Entry 7UJK (X-ray diffraction, 2.43 A resolution); this record covers chains A and H of the 4 polymer chains in the assembly.

[Chain A]
Molecule: Integrin alpha-IIb heavy chain
Source organism: Homo sapiens
Reference sequence: P08514 (ITA2B_HUMAN); residues 1-457 here correspond to UniProt positions 32-488 (UniProt number = residue number + 31)
Sequence (457 residues; numbered 1 to 457; the number before each row is that of its first residue):
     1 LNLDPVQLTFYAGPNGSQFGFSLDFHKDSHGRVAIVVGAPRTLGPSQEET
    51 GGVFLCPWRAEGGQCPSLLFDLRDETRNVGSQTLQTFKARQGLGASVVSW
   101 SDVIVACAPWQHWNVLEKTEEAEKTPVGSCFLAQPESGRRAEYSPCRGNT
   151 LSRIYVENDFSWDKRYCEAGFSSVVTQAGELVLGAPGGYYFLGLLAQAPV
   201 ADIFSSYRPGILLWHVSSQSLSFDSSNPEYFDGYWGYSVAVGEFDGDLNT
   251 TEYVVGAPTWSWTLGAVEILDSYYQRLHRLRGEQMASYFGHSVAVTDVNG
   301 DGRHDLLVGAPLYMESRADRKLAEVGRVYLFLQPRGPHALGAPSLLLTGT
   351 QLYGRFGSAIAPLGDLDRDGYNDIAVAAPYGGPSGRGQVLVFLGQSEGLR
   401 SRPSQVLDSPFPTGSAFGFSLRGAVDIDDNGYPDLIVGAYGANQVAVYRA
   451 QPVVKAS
Not modelled in the structure: 455-457
Disulfides: C56-C65, C107-C130, C146-C167
UniProt features mapped onto this chain:
  - binding site (Ca(2+)): E243, D245, D247, T250, E252, D297, N299, D301, R303, D305, D365, D367, D369, Y371, D373, D426, D428, N430, Y432, D434
  - glycosylation (N-linked (GlcNAc...) asparagine): N15, N249

[Chain H]
Molecule: 10E5 Fab heavy chain
Source organism: Mus musculus
Notes: antibody fragment or engineered binder
Sequence (221 residues; row label = number of the first residue in the row):
     1 EVQLQQSGAELVKPGASVKLSCTASGFNIKDTYVHWVKQRPEQGLEWIGR
    51 IDPANGYTKYDPKFQGKATITADTSSNTAYLQLSSLTSEDTAVYYCVRPL
   101 YDYYAMDYWGQGTSVTVSSAKTTAPSVYPLAPVCGDTTGSSVTLGCLVKG
   151 YFPEPVTLTWNSGSLSSGVHTFPAVLQSDLYTLSSSVTVTSSTWPSQSIT
   201 CNVAHPASSTKVDKKIEPRGP
Not modelled in the structure: 135-137, 220-221
Disulfides: C22-C96, C146-C201

[Interface between chain A and chain H]
Contacting residue pairs (22):
  R77(A) - D102(H)  salt bridge
  V79(A) - Y104(H)  hydrophobic
  G80(A) - Y104(H)
  Q82(A) - Y104(H)  hydrogen bond
  L84(A) - Y104(H)
  E117(A) - K59(H)  salt bridge
  N149(A) - Y33(H)  hydrogen bond
  N149(A) - Y104(H)  hydrogen bond
  I154(A) - Y57(H)
  N158(A) - Y57(H)  hydrogen bond
  S205(A) - Y101(H)
  S206(A) - Y101(H)
  I211(A) - D102(H)
  L213(A) - D102(H)
  L213(A) - Y103(H)  hydrogen bond (backbone-backbone)
  L213(A) - Y104(H)
  W214(A) - Y101(H)
  W214(A) - Y103(H)
  H215(A) - D31(H)  hydrogen bond (side chain-backbone)
  H215(A) - T32(H)
  H215(A) - Y101(H)  hydrogen bond (backbone-backbone)
  H215(A) - Y103(H)
Other interface residues (no listed pair), chain A (16 interface residues in all): E157
Other interface residues (no listed pair), chain H (11 interface residues in all): P99, L100

[Summary]
Chain A and chain H form an interface of 16 and 11 residues respectively, with 7 hydrogen bonds and 2 salt
bridges. Among the polar pairs are R77(A)-D102(H), E117(A)-K59(H) and Q82(A)-Y104(H). UniProt lists 20
Ca2+-binding residues on chain A.
Here chain A is Integrin alpha-IIb heavy chain (Homo sapiens) and chain H is 10E5 Fab heavy chain (Mus
musculus). Entry 7UJK (Integrin alpha IIB beta3 complex with lamifiban) was determined by X-ray diffraction,
deposited together with 7L8P, 7TCT, 7TD8, 7THO, 7TMZ, 7TPD and 15 further entries.
